4JI4 - chains A and I of the 21 polymer chains in the assembly; structure by X-ray diffraction, 3.69 A resolution.

== Chain A ==
Molecule: 16S rRNA
Source organism: Thermus thermophilus
Sequence (1522 nucleotides; each row starts with the number of its first residue; note: 42 numbers in that range are skipped by the numbering (no residue carries them; nothing is unmodelled there); a row labelled like 190A-190L holds insertion residues (190A, then the next letters in order); numbering starts at 0):
     0 UUUGUUGGAGAGUUUGAUCCUGGCUCAGGGUGAACGCUGGCGGCGUGCCU
    50 AAGACAUGCAAGUCGUGCGGG
    73 CCGCGGGGUUUU
    88 ACUCCG
    95 UGGUC
   101 AGCGGCGGACGGGUGAGUAACGCGUGGGU
  129A G
   130 ACCUACCCGGAAGAGGGGGACAACCCGGGGAAACUCGGGCUAAUCCCCCA
   180 UGUGGACCCGC
190A-190L CCCUUGGGGUGU
   191 GUCCAAAGGGCUUU
   216 GCCCGCUUCCGGAUGGGCCCGCGUCCCAUCAGCUAGUUGGUGGGGUAAUG
   266 GCCCACCAAGGCGACGACGGGUAGCCGGUCUGAGAGGAUGGCCGGCCACA
   316 GGGGCACUGAGACACGGGCCCCACUCCUACGGGAGGCAGCAGUUAGGAAU
   366 CUUCCGCAAUGGGCGCAAGCCUGACGGAGCGACGCCGCUUGGAGGAAGAA
   416 GCCCUUCGGGGUGUAAACUCCUGAA
   442 CCCGGGACGAAACCCCCGACGA
   474 GGGGACUGACGGUACCGGG
   494 GUAAUAGCGCCGGCCAACUCCGUGCCAGCAGCCGCGGUAAUACGGAGGGC
   544 GCGAGCGUUACCCGGAUUCACUGGGCGUAAAGGGCGUGUAGGCGGCCUGG
   594 GGCGUCCCAUGUGAAAGACCACGGCUCAACCGUGGGGGAGCGUGGGAUAC
   644 GCUCAGGCUAGACGGUGGGAGAGGGUGGUGGAAUUCCCGGAGUAGCGGUG
   694 AAAUGCGCAGAUACCGGGAGGAACGCCGAUGGCGAAGGCAGCCACCUGGU
   744 CCACCCGUGACGCUGAGGCGCGAAAGCGUGGGGAGCAAACCGGAUUAGAU
   794 ACCCGGGUAGUCCACGCCCUAAACGAUGCGCGCUAGGUCUCUGGGUCU
   848 CCUGGGGGCCGAAGCUAACGCGUUAAGCGCGCCGCCUGGGGAGUACGGCC
   898 GCAAGGCUGAAACUCAAAGGAAUUGACGGGGGCCCGCACAAGCGGUGGAG
   948 CAUGUGGUUUAAUUCGAAGXAACGCGAAGAACCUUACCAGGCCUUGACAU
   998 GCUAGG
 1003A G
  1004 AACCCGGGUGAAAGCCUGGGGUGCCCC
1030A-1030D GCGA
  1031 GGGGAGCCCUAGCACAGGUGCUGCAUGGCCGUCGUCAGCUCGUGCCGUGA
  1081 GGUGUUGGGUUAAGUCCCGCAACGAGCGCAACCCCCGCCGUUAGUUGCCA
  1131 GCGGUUCGGCCGGGCACUCUAACGGGACUGCCCGCGAAA
  1171 GCGGGAGGAAGGAGGGGACGACGUCUGGUCAGCAUGGCCCUUACGGCCUG
  1221 GGCGACACACGUGCUACAAUGCCCACUACAAAGCGAUGCCACCCGGCAAC
  1271 GGGGAGCUAAUCGCAAAAAGGUGGGCCCAGUUCGGAUUGGGGUCUGCAAC
  1321 CCGACCCCAUGAAGCCGGAAUCGCUAGUAAUCGCGGAUCAG
 1361A C
  1362 CAUGCCGCGGUGAAUACGUUCCCGGGCCUUGUACACACXGCCXGUXACGC
  1412 CAUGGGAGCGGGCUCUACCCGAAGUCGCCGGG
  1446 AGCCUACGGG
  1459 CAGGCGCCGAGGGUAGGGCCCGUGACUGGGGUGAAGUCGUAACAAGGUAG
  1509 CUGUACCGGAAGGUGCGGCUGGAUCCACUCCUUUCU
Not modelled in the structure: 0-4, 1534-1538
Modified residues: PSU (pseudouridine-5'-monophosphate) at position 516, 7MG (7N-methyl-8-hydroguanosine-5'-monophosphate) at position 527, M2G (N2-dimethylguanosine-5'-monophosphate) at position 966, 5MC (5-methylcytidine-5'-monophosphate) at position 967, 2MG (2N-methylguanosine-5'-monophosphate) at position 1207, 5MC (5-methylcytidine-5'-monophosphate) at position 1400, 4OC (4n,o2'-methylcytidine-5'-monophosphate) at position 1402, 5MC (5-methylcytidine-5'-monophosphate) at position 1404, 5MC (5-methylcytidine-5'-monophosphate) at position 1407, UR3 (3-methyluridine-5'-monophoshate) at position 1498, MA6 (6N-dimethyladenosine-5'-monophoshate) at position 1518, MA6 (6N-dimethyladenosine-5'-monophoshate) at position 1519, PSU (pseudouridine-5'-monophosphate) at position 1540, PSU (pseudouridine-5'-monophosphate) at position 1541
Sequence notes: conflict U1490 (C2113 in M26923.1), C1534 (A2157 in M26923.1), A1535 (C2158 in M26923.1)
Metal / ion sites: Mg2+ site 1 near U5 (its only coordinating residue here); Mg2+ site 2 near U12 (its only coordinating residue here); Mg2+ site 3 near G21 (its only coordinating residue here); Mg2+ site 4: G46, G394; Mg2+ site 5: C48, G115; Mg2+ site 6 near A53 (its only coordinating residue here); Mg2+ site 7: A59, C386, U387; Mg2+ site 8: U62, G105; Mg2+ site 9 near C89 (its only coordinating residue here); Mg2+ site 10 near C92 (its only coordinating residue here); Mg2+ site 11 near G107 (its only coordinating residue here); Mg2+ site 12 near A109 (its only coordinating residue here); 105 more Mg2+ sites not listed
Reported in the primary citation:
  - conformationally variable residues: G1491

== Chain I ==
Molecule: Ribosomal protein S9
Source organism: Thermus thermophilus
UniProtKB: P80374 (RS9_THET8); residue numbers follow UniProt; this construct covers 1-128
Amino-acid sequence (128 residues; each row starts with the number of its first residue):
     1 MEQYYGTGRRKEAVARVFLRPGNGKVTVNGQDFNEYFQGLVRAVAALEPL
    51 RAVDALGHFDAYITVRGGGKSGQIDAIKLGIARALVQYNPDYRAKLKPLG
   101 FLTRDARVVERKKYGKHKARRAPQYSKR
Not modelled in the structure: 1
Metal / ion sites: Mg2+ near Val-109 (its only coordinating residue here)

== How chain A and chain I interact ==
Residue-residue contacts (114; chain A residue first):
  G941(A) with Arg-121(I), base contact
  G942(A) with Gln-124(I), hydrogen bond to the base
  U943(A) with Gln-124(I), sugar contact
  M2G_966(A) with Arg-128(I), sugar contact
  5MC_967(A) with Arg-128(I), hydrogen bond to the phosphate
  A968(A) with Arg-128(I), salt bridge to the phosphate
  C1116(A) with Val-108(I), sugar contact
  G1117(A) with Arg-104(I), hydrogen bond to the phosphate; Ala-106(I), sugar contact
  C1118(A) with Arg-9(I), salt bridge to the phosphate; Arg-83(I), hydrogen bond to the phosphate; Arg-104(I), salt bridge to the phosphate
  C1119(A) with Arg-9(I), salt bridge to the phosphate; Arg-83(I), salt bridge to the phosphate
  G1127(A) with Arg-16(I), hydrogen bond to the sugar
  C1128(A) with Arg-16(I), sugar contact; Arg-66(I), salt bridge to the phosphate
  C1129(A) with Tyr-62(I), hydrogen bond to the phosphate
  A1130(A) with Gln-3(I), hydrogen bond to the sugar; Arg-20(I), sugar contact
  G1131(A) with Glu-2(I), phosphate contact
  C1147(A) with Tyr-5(I), hydrogen bond to the sugar; Arg-16(I), hydrogen bond to the base
  U1148(A) with Tyr-5(I), phosphate contact; Thr-7(I), hydrogen bond to the phosphate; Arg-9(I), phosphate contact; Val-14(I), phosphate contact; Arg-16(I), hydrogen bond to the sugar
  C1149(A) with Arg-9(I), salt bridge to the phosphate; Val-14(I), phosphate contact
  G1177(A) with Lys-97(I), phosphate contact
  G1178(A) with Arg-93(I), salt bridge to the phosphate
  A1179(A) with Arg-93(I), salt bridge to the phosphate; Leu-102(I), sugar contact; Thr-103(I), phosphate contact; Arg-104(I), sugar contact
  A1180(A) with Thr-103(I), hydrogen bond to the phosphate
  G1186(A) with Glu-110(I), sugar contact; Lys-113(I), phosphate contact; Arg-120(I), salt bridge to the phosphate
  G1187(A) with Arg-111(I), hydrogen bond to the sugar; Lys-113(I), phosphate contact
  A1188(A) with Tyr-114(I), hydrogen bond to the phosphate
  G1231(A) with Ser-126(I), phosphate contact; Lys-127(I), salt bridge to the phosphate
  U1232(A) with Gln-124(I), sugar contact; Ser-126(I), hydrogen bond to the phosphate
  G1233(A) with His-117(I), salt bridge to the phosphate; Pro-123(I), phosphate contact; Gln-124(I), hydrogen bond to the phosphate
  A1248(A) with Tyr-36(I), sugar contact; Lys-70(I), sugar contact
  C1249(A) with Tyr-36(I), hydrogen bond to the sugar; Gly-68(I), sugar contact; Gly-69(I), base contact; Lys-70(I), sugar contact; Gln-73(I), hydrogen bond to the sugar
  A1250(A) with Glu-12(I), sugar contact; Gly-67(I), hydrogen bond to the phosphate; Gly-68(I), hydrogen bond to the phosphate
  A1251(A) with Glu-12(I), sugar contact; Gly-67(I), phosphate contact; Gly-68(I), hydrogen bond to the phosphate
  G1291(A) with Gln-38(I), sugar contact; Gly-39(I), sugar contact
  U1341(A) with Ser-126(I), hydrogen bond to the sugar
  C1342(A) with Gln-124(I), sugar contact; Tyr-125(I), sugar contact
  G1343(A) with Arg-121(I), hydrogen bond to the sugar; Ala-122(I), hydrogen bond to the sugar; Tyr-125(I), hydrogen bond to the phosphate
  C1344(A) with Arg-120(I), sugar contact
  U1345(A) with Arg-120(I), salt bridge to the phosphate
  A1346(A) with Arg-120(I), salt bridge to the phosphate
  G1347(A) with Arg-10(I), hydrogen bond to the base; Lys-11(I), base contact; Arg-107(I), hydrogen bond to the base; Val-108(I), hydrogen bond to the sugar; Val-109(I), hydrogen bond to the sugar; Glu-110(I), phosphate contact
  U1348(A) with Val-108(I), phosphate contact; Val-109(I), phosphate contact; Glu-110(I), hydrogen bond to the phosphate; Arg-120(I), phosphate contact
  A1349(A) with Lys-118(I), salt bridge to the phosphate; Arg-120(I), hydrogen bond to the phosphate; Arg-121(I), hydrogen bond to the phosphate
  A1350(A) with Lys-118(I), salt bridge to the phosphate; Arg-121(I), salt bridge to the phosphate
  U1351(A) with Lys-118(I), base contact
  C1366(A) with His-117(I), salt bridge to the phosphate
  C1367(A) with Lys-112(I), salt bridge to the phosphate; Tyr-114(I), phosphate contact; Gly-115(I), hydrogen bond to the phosphate; Lys-116(I), phosphate contact
  G1368(A) with Arg-111(I), salt bridge to the phosphate; Lys-112(I), salt bridge to the phosphate; Lys-113(I), phosphate contact; Tyr-114(I), hydrogen bond to the phosphate
  C1369(A) with Arg-111(I), phosphate contact; Lys-112(I), hydrogen bond to the phosphate
  G1370(A) with Glu-12(I), phosphate contact; Val-109(I), phosphate contact
  G1371(A) with Lys-11(I), salt bridge to the phosphate; Glu-12(I), phosphate contact; Gly-69(I), phosphate contact
  U1372(A) with Lys-11(I), salt bridge to the phosphate; Gly-69(I), phosphate contact; Lys-70(I), hydrogen bond to the phosphate; Ser-71(I), hydrogen bond to the phosphate; Gly-72(I), hydrogen bond to the phosphate
  G1373(A) with Lys-11(I), base contact; Arg-42(I), salt bridge to the phosphate; Ser-71(I), hydrogen bond to the phosphate
Interface residues without a listed pair, chain A (55 interface residues in all): G1185, C1189, G1290
Interface residues without a listed pair, chain I (55 interface residues in all): Phe-18, Leu-40, Thr-64

== In short ==
Chain A and chain I each contribute 55 residues to their interface; the contacts include 39 hydrogen bonds and
24 salt bridges. Polar contacts include G942(A)/Gln-124(I), C1147(A)/Arg-16(I) and G1347(A)/Arg-10(I). The
Mg2+ site 4 is built by G46(A) and G394(A). The Mg2+ site 5 is built by C48(A) and G115(A). The paper reports
conformational variability at G1491(A).
Chain A is 16S rRNA and chain I is Ribosomal protein S9, both from Thermus thermophilus; the structure,
Crystal Structure of 30S ribosomal subunit from Thermus thermophilus, was determined by X-ray diffraction
(same publication as 4JI0, 4JI1, 4JI2, 4JI3, 4JI5, 4JI6, 4JI7 and 4JI8).
